8ETT - chains E and I of the 8 polymer chains in the assembly; structure by electron microscopy, 6.68 A resolution (low resolution: residue-level contacts below are approximate; hydrogen-bond / salt-bridge calls are withheld).

Chain E:
Molecule: Histone H3.2
Organism: Xenopus laevis
UniProt: A0A310TTQ1 (A0A310TTQ1_XENLA); residues 1-136 here = UniProt positions 1-136
Amino-acid sequence (136 residues; row label = number of the first residue in the row):
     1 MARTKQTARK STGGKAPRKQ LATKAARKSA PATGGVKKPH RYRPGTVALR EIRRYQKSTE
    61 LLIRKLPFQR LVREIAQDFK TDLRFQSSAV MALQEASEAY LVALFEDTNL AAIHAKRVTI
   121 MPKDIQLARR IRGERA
Unresolved in the structure: 1-38
Construct notes: conflict Ala111 (Cys in A0A310TTQ1)

Chain I:
Molecule: 227-nt DNA strand
Sequence (227 nucleotides; row label = number of the first residue in the row; numbers below 1 keep their minus sign (DC-73 is residue -73)):
   -73 CTGGAGAATC CCGGTGCCGA GGCCGCTCAA TTGGTCGTAG ACAGCTCTAG CACCGCTTAA
   -13 ACGCACGTAC GCGCTGTCCC CCGCGTTTTA ACCGCCAAGG GGATTACTCC CTAGTCTCCA
    47 GGCACGTGTC AGATATATAC ATCCTGTGCA TGTATTGAAC AGCGACCTTG CCGGTGCCAG
   107 TCGGATAGTG TTCCGAGCTC CCACTCTAGA GGATCCCCGG GTACCGA
Unresolved in the structure: -73, 38-153

How chain E and chain I interact:
Pairs across the interface (22):
  His40(E) with DC10(I)
  Arg41(E) with DG9(I); DC10(I)
  Tyr42(E) with DG-68(I); DA-67(I); DG9(I); DC10(I)
  Pro44(E) with DC8(I); DG9(I)
  Gly45(E) with DG9(I)
  Val47(E) with DG9(I)
  Arg50(E) with DA-66(I); DT-65(I)
  Arg64(E) with DA17(I); DC18(I)
  Lys65(E) with DC18(I)
  Leu66(E) with DA17(I); DC18(I)
  Pro67(E) with DA17(I)
  Arg84(E) with DG26(I); DG27(I)
  Lys116(E) with DC-2(I)
Other interface residues (no listed pair), chain E (16 interface residues in all): Arg43, Ala48, Arg70

In short:
Chain E and chain I form an interface of 16 and 12 residues respectively.
Here chain E is Histone H3.2 (Xenopus laevis) and chain I is a 227-nt DNA strand. Entry 8ETT (Class1 of the
INO80-Hexasome complex) was determined by electron microscopy together with 8ETS, 8ETU, 8ETV, 8ETW, 8EU9,
8EUE, 8EUF and 8EUJ from the same study.
